1PK0 - chains B and E of the 6 polymer chains in the assembly; structure by X-ray diffraction, 3.30 A resolution.

== Chain B ==
Protein: Calmodulin-sensitive adenylate cyclase
From: Bacillus anthracis
Notes: EC 4.6.1.1
Reference sequence: P40136 (CYAA_BACAN); residue numbers follow UniProt; this construct covers 292-798
Amino-acid sequence (507 residues; each row starts with the number of its first residue):
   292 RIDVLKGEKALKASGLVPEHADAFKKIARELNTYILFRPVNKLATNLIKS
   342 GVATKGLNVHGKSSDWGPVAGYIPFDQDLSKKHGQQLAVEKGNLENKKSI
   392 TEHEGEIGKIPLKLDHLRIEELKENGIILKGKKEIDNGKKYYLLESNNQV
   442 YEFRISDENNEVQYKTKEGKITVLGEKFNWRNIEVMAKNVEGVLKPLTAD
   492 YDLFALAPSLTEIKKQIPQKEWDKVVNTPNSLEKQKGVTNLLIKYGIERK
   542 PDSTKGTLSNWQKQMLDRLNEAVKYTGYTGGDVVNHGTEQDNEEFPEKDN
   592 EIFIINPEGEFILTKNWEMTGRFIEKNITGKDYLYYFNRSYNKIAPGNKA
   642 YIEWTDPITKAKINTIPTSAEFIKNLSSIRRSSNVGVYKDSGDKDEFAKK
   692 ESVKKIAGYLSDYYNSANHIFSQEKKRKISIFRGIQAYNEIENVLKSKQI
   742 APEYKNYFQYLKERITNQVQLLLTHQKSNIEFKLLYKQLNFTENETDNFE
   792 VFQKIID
Not modelled in the structure: 292-293, 522-523, 664-692, 769-772
Metal / ion sites: ytterbium (III) ion: Asp491, Asp493, His577 (together with EMA)
Ligand contacts: EMA ((adenin-9-yl-ethoxymethyl)-hydroxyphosphinyl-diphosphate): Arg329, Lys346, Leu348, Val350, Gly352, Lys353, Ser354, Ile364, Lys372, Ala490, Asp491, Asp493, Gly547, Thr548, His577, Gly578, Thr579, Glu580, Asp582, Asn583
UniProt features mapped onto this chain:
  - active site: His351 (Proton acceptor)
  - binding site (Mg(2+)): Asp491, Asp493, His577
  - binding site (3',5'-cyclic AMP): Thr548, His577 to Thr579
  - mutagenesis: Arg329 (R329M: Great decrease in activity), Lys346 (K346M/R: Loss of activity; K346Q: Loss of activity due to inability to bind the substrate), Lys353 (K353M/R/A: Loss of activity), Glu436 (E436Q: Decreases activity), Glu443 (E443Q: Decreases activity), Asp491 (D491N: Great decrease in activity), Asp493 (D493N: Great decrease in activity), Leu523 (L523A: Little effect on activation by calmodulin), Lys525 (K525A: Great decrease in calmodulin binding), Gln526 (Q526A: Little effect on activation by calmodulin), Val529 (V529A: Little effect on activation by calmodulin), His577 (H577N/D: Loss of function), 5 further mutagenesis entries in UniProt
Reported in the primary citation:
  - binding site for EMA: Lys372, His577, Asn583
  - mutagenesis - K372A (40-fold), H577N (80-fold), N583A: decreased binding to EMA
  - mutagenesis - K372A (10-fold): decreased binding to ATP

== Chain E ==
Protein: Calmodulin
From: Homo sapiens
Reference sequence: P62158 (CALM_HUMAN); numbering as in UniProt (aligned over 1-147)
Amino-acid sequence (147 residues; numbered 1 to 147; the number before each row is that of its first residue):
     1 ADQLTEEQIAEFKEAFSLFDKDGDGTITTKELGTVMRSLGQNPTEAELQD
    51 MINEVDADGNGTIDFPEFLTMMARKMKDTDSEEEIREAFRVFDKDGNGYI
   101 SAAELRHVMTNLGEKLTDEEVDEMIREADIDGDGQVNYEEFVQMMTA
Not modelled in the structure: 1-4
Metal / ion sites: Ca2+ site 1: Asp93, Asp95, Asn97, Tyr99, Glu104; Ca2+ site 2: Asp131, Asp133, Gln135, Glu140

== Interface between chain B and chain E ==
Residue-residue contacts - 70 pairs, chain B then chain E:
  Leu501(B) - Val108(E)  hydrophobic
  Leu501(B) - Asn111(E)
  Leu501(B) - Leu112(E)  hydrophobic
  Thr502(B) - Asn111(E)
  Lys505(B) - Leu112(E)
  Trp513(B) - Leu112(E)
  Trp513(B) - Gly113(E)
  Trp513(B) - Glu114(E)
  Val517(B) - Glu114(E)
  Glu524(B) - Ala147(E)
  Lys525(B) - Glu114(E)  salt bridge
  Gln526(B) - Met124(E)
  Gln526(B) - Met144(E)
  Lys527(B) - Met144(E)
  Lys527(B) - Met145(E)  hydrogen bond (side chain-backbone)
  Lys527(B) - Ala147(E)
  Val529(B) - Met109(E)  hydrophobic
  Val529(B) - Leu112(E)  hydrophobic
  Thr530(B) - Phe92(E)
  Thr530(B) - Met145(E)  hydrogen bond
  Asn531(B) - Met145(E)
  Ile534(B) - Glu84(E)
  Ile538(B) - Glu87(E)
  Arg540(B) - Glu87(E)  salt bridge
  Thr620(B) - Lys94(E)
  Gly621(B) - Lys94(E)
  Asp623(B) - Lys94(E)  salt bridge
  Asp623(B) - His107(E)
  Asp623(B) - Asn111(E)
  Phe628(B) - Arg90(E)
  Arg630(B) - Glu83(E)
  Arg630(B) - Glu84(E)  salt bridge
  Arg630(B) - Glu87(E)  salt bridge
  Asp647(B) - Arg90(E)  salt bridge
  Pro648(B) - Asp93(E)
  Pro648(B) - Gly96(E)
  Pro648(B) - Gly98(E)
  Ile649(B) - Arg86(E)
  Ile649(B) - Phe89(E)  hydrophobic
  Ile649(B) - Tyr138(E)  hydrophobic
  Ala652(B) - Asn97(E)
  Ala652(B) - Tyr99(E)  hydrophobic
  Asn655(B) - Tyr99(E)
  Ile657(B) - Glu139(E)
  Pro658(B) - Ser38(E)
  Phe663(B) - Glu14(E)
  Ile697(B) - Leu18(E)
  Ile697(B) - Phe19(E)  hydrophobic
  Ala698(B) - Phe19(E)  hydrophobic
  Tyr704(B) - Asp131(E)
  Tyr705(B) - Ile130(E)  hydrophobic
  Tyr705(B) - Asn137(E)  hydrogen bond
  Tyr705(B) - Glu139(E)
  Tyr705(B) - Glu140(E)
  Asn706(B) - Ile130(E)
  Asn709(B) - Ile130(E)
  His710(B) - Glu127(E)
  Gln714(B) - Arg126(E)
  Lys717(B) - Arg126(E)
  Lys717(B) - Asp129(E)
  Lys717(B) - Ile130(E)
  Lys717(B) - Asp131(E)
  Lys717(B) - Gly132(E)
  Arg718(B) - Asp131(E)  hydrogen bond (backbone-backbone)
  Arg718(B) - Gly132(E)
  Ser721(B) - Asp131(E)  hydrogen bond (side chain-backbone)
  Leu762(B) - Gln135(E)
  Leu763(B) - Asp131(E)
  Leu763(B) - Asp133(E)
  His766(B) - Asp133(E)
Interface residues without a listed pair, chain B (49 interface residues in all): Leu533, Lys622, Leu625, Tyr626, Tyr627, Lys651, Ser707
Interface residues without a listed pair, chain E (49 interface residues in all): Glu11, Ile85, Ala88, Val91, Leu116, Glu120, Gly134, Phe141, Gln143

== Overview ==
Chain B and chain E each contribute 49 residues to their interface, with 5 hydrogen bonds and 6 salt bridges.
Polar pairs include Lys525(B)-Glu114(E), Arg540(B)-Glu87(E) and Asp623(B)-Lys94(E). Ligands of chain B:
compound EMA. From the paper: a binding site for EMA at Lys372(B), His577(B) and Asn583(B); K372A, H577N and
N583A of chain B reduce binding to EMA.
Chain B is Calmodulin-sensitive adenylate cyclase (Bacillus anthracis) and chain E is Calmodulin (Homo
sapiens); the structure, Crystal Structure of the EF3-CaM complexed with PMEApp, was determined by X-ray
diffraction.
